Entry 3TTB (X-ray diffraction, 2.00 A resolution); this record covers chains A and B.

# Chain A (and B)
Molecule: Eight-heme nitrite reductase
Organism: Thioalkalivibrio paradoxus
Notes: chain B of this document is another copy of the same molecule, construct and numbering; everything in this record applies to it too
UniProt: E7EDQ7 (E7EDQ7_9GAMM); residues 1-525 here correspond to UniProt positions 29-553 (UniProt number = residue number + 28)
Chain sequence (525 residues; row label = number of the first residue in the row):
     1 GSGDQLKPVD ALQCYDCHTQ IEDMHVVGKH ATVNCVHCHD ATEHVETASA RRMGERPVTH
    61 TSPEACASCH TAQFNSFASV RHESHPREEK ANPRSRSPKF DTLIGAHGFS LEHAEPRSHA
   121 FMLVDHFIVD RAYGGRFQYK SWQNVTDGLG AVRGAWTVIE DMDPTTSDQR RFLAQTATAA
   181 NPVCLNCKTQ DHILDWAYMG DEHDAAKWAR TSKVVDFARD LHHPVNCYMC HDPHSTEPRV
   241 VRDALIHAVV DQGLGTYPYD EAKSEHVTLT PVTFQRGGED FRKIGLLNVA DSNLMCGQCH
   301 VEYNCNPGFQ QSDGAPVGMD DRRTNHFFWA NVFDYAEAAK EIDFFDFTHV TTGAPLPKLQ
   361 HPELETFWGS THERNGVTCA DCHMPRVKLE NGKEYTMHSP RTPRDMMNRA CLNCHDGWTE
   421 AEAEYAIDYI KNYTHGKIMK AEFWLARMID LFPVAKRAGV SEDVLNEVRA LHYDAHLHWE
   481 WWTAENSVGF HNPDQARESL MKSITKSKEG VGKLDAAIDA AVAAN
Unresolved in the structure: 1-4, 525
Covalently attached groups: heme c (HEC) linked to C14, C17, C35, C38, C66, C69, C184, C187, C227, C230, C296, C299, C379, C382, C411, C414
Ion coordination: heme c Fe (8 sites), coordinated by H18, H30, H39, H44, H70, H119, K188, H231, H234, H300, H372, H383, H398, H415, H491; Co2+ site 1: H85, E88; Co2+ site 2: H113 (together with heme c); Ca2+: E302, Y303, K358, Q360
Residues lining bound ligands:
  - heme c (HEC), molecule 1: V9, Q13, H18, H39, A41, H44, V45, A48, S49, A50, R51, R52, M53, R56, P57, T59, L194, Q275, R276, G277
  - heme c (HEC), molecule 2: A11, Y15, H18, I21, H25, H30, V33, N34, H39, T59, I193, L194, Y228, D232, P233, H234, R239, F274, Q275, R276, R282, I284
  - heme c (HEC), molecule 3: K29, H30, V33, H37, A65, S68, H70, H231, P233, T236
  - heme c (HEC), molecule 4: P63, H70, Q73, F74, F77, V225, N226, M229, H231, A290, S292, M295, A380, M384, R386, Y395, T396, H398
  - heme c (HEC), molecule 5: R81, S84, E115, P116, R117, S118, H119, F121, M122, D125, K188, V225, M229, S292, M295, Q298, H300, H383, M384, P400, R401
  - heme c (HEC), molecule 6: K90, H113, A114, E115, P116, D125, H126, V129, R131, A132, A179, A180, N181, V183, K188, R242, Q298, H300, V301, Y303, C305, F327, H361, E363, A484, N486
  - heme c (HEC), molecule 7: S141, W142, Q143, T371, H372, N375, V377, D381, P403, A410, H415, W418, A423, A426, I427, I430, F490
  - heme c (HEC), molecule 8: N293, H300, E363, L364, F367, H372, V377, T378, H383, T402, P403, R404, I427, K431, N486, S487, F490, H491
  - sulfite ion (SO3): F109, R131, K188, Y303, Q360, H361

# Chain A / chain B interface
Contacting residue pairs - 52 pairs, chain A then chain B:
  Q5(A) with V26(B); V27(B); G28(B), hydrogen bond (side chain-backbone); K29(B); A31(B)
  L6(A) with A31(B); T32(B)
  P8(A) with A31(B); T32(B)
  A31(A) with L6(B); P8(B)
  T32(A) with L6(B); P8(B); V36(B); H37(B), hydrogen bond
  V36(A) with T32(B)
  H37(A) with T32(B), hydrogen bond
  E64(A) with K393(B), salt bridge
  A67(A) with K393(B)
  S68(A) with C69(B)
  C69(A) with S68(B); C69(B)
  F74(A) with K393(B)
  N75(A) with L389(B); N391(B); G392(B); K393(B), hydrogen bond (side chain-backbone)
  A78(A) with N391(B)
  S79(A) with N391(B)
  V80(A) with N391(B)
  H82(A) with E390(B), salt bridge
  T146(A) with N391(B)
  D147(A) with N391(B)
  G148(A) with N391(B), hydrogen bond (backbone-side chain)
  L149(A) with N391(B), hydrogen bond (backbone-side chain); G392(B)
  L389(A) with N75(B)
  E390(A) with H82(B), salt bridge
  N391(A) with N75(B); A78(B); S79(B); V80(B); T146(B); D147(B); G148(B), hydrogen bond (side chain-backbone); L149(B), hydrogen bond (side chain-backbone)
  G392(A) with N75(B); L149(B)
  K393(A) with E64(B), salt bridge; A67(B); F74(B); N75(B), hydrogen bond (backbone-side chain)
Interface residues without a listed pair, chain A (33 interface residues in all): K7, N34, H70, T71, A72, R153, Y395
Interface residues without a listed pair, chain B (35 interface residues in all): K7, N34, H70, T71, R153, Y395

# Summary
The interface between chain A and chain B involves 33 residues on one side and 35 on the other; the contacts
include 9 hydrogen bonds and 4 salt bridges. Polar contacts include E64(A)-K393(B), H82(A)-E390(B) and
Q5(A)-G28(B). Bound to chain A: sulfite ion.
Chain A and chain B are both Eight-heme nitrite reductase (Thioalkalivibrio paradoxus); the structure,
Structure of the Thioalkalivibrio paradoxus cytochrome c nitrite reductase in complex with sulfite, was
determined by X-ray diffraction, deposited together with 3SXQ.
